Entry 1ESM (X-ray diffraction, 2.50 A resolution); this record covers chains A and B.

[Chain A (and B)]
Name: Pantothenate kinase
From: Escherichia coli
Notes: EC 2.7.1.33; chain B of this document is another copy of the same molecule, construct and numbering; everything in this record applies to it too
UniProtKB: P0A6I3 (COAA_ECOLI); residues 1-316 here = UniProt positions 1-316
Amino-acid sequence (316 residues; each row starts with the number of its first residue):
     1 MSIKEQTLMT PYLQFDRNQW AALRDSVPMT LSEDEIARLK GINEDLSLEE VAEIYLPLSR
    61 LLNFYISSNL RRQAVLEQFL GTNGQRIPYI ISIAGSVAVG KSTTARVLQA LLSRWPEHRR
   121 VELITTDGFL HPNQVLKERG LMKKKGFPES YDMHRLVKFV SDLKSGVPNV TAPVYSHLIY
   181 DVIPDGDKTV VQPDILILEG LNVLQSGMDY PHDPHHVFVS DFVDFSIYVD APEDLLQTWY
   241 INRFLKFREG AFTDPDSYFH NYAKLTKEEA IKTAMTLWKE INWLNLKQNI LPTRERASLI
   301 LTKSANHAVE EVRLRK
Not modelled in the structure: 1-5 (chain B: 1-7, 211-212)
Differences from the reference sequence: modified residue (9, 29, 142, 153, 208, 275)
Modified residues: Mse1 (selenomethionine); Mse9, Mse29, Mse142, Mse153, Mse208, Mse275 (selenomethionine; parent Met)
Swiss-Prot annotation at these positions:
  - binding site (ATP): Gly95 to Ser102
Small-molecule neighbours: coenzyme A (COA): Gly41, Ile42, Ser96, Val97, Ala98, Lys101, Ser102, Arg106, Leu130, Lys145, Gly146, Tyr175, His177, Tyr180, Glu199, Leu201, Tyr240, Arg243, Phe244, Phe247, Ala251, Phe252, Phe259, Tyr262, Leu277, Ile281, Asn282

[How chain A and chain B interact]
Pairs across the interface - 50 pairs, chain A then chain B:
  Gln6(A) - His154(B)  hydrogen bond
  Leu8(A) - Lys158(B)
  Leu8(A) - Ser161(B)
  Mse9(A) - Val157(B)
  Mse9(A) - Val217(B)  hydrophobic
  Thr10(A) - Val217(B)
  Pro11(A) - His215(B)
  Pro11(A) - His216(B)
  Pro11(A) - Val217(B)
  Leu13(A) - Leu76(B)  hydrophobic
  Phe15(A) - Leu80(B)  hydrophobic
  Trp20(A) - Phe79(B)  hydrophobic
  Leu23(A) - Phe79(B)  hydrophobic
  Pro57(A) - Phe79(B)
  Arg60(A) - Gln78(B)  hydrogen bond (side chain-backbone)
  Arg60(A) - Phe79(B)  hydrogen bond (side chain-backbone)
  Leu61(A) - Phe79(B)  hydrophobic
  Phe64(A) - Val75(B)
  Phe64(A) - Gln78(B)
  Phe64(A) - Phe79(B)  hydrophobic
  Tyr65(A) - Val75(B)  hydrophobic
  Tyr65(A) - Leu76(B)
  Ser68(A) - Val75(B)
  Arg71(A) - Leu70(B)
  Arg72(A) - Tyr65(B)
  Arg72(A) - Arg315(B)  hydrogen bond (side chain-backbone)
  Arg72(A) - Lys316(B)  hydrogen bond (side chain-backbone)
  Val75(A) - Tyr65(B)  hydrophobic
  Leu76(A) - Leu61(B)  hydrophobic
  Leu76(A) - Tyr65(B)
  Leu76(A) - Leu314(B)  hydrophobic
  Leu76(A) - Lys316(B)
  Gln78(A) - Arg60(B)
  Phe79(A) - Trp20(B)  hydrophobic
  Phe79(A) - Leu23(B)
  Phe79(A) - Pro57(B)
  Phe79(A) - Arg60(B)  hydrogen bond (backbone-side chain)
  Phe79(A) - Leu61(B)
  Phe79(A) - Phe64(B)  hydrophobic
  Leu80(A) - Leu13(B)  hydrophobic
  Leu80(A) - Phe15(B)  hydrophobic
  Leu80(A) - Leu23(B)
  Val157(A) - Leu8(B)  hydrophobic
  Ser161(A) - Leu8(B)
  Ser161(A) - Mse9(B)  hydrogen bond (side chain-backbone)
  Lys164(A) - Mse9(B)
  Ser165(A) - Mse9(B)
  Mse208(A) - Mse208(B)  hydrophobic
  Arg315(A) - Mse208(B)
  Lys316(A) - Arg72(B)  hydrogen bond (backbone-side chain)
Interface residues without a listed pair, chain A (34 interface residues in all): Lys158, Val217, Phe222, Arg296, Leu314
Interface residues without a listed pair, chain B (34 interface residues in all): Asn69, Gln73, Gly207, Asp213, Phe222

[Overview]
The chain A/chain B interface involves 34 residues from each chain; the contacts include 8 hydrogen bonds.
Polar contacts include Gln6(A)-His154(B), Arg60(A)-Gln78(B) and Arg60(A)-Phe79(B). Chain A binds coenzyme A.
Curated annotation (UniProt) lists 8 ATP-binding residues on chain A.
Chain A and chain B are both Pantothenate kinase (Escherichia coli); the structure, Structural basis for the
feedback regulation of escherichia coli pantothenate kinase by coenzyme A, was determined by X-ray diffraction
together with 1ESN from the same study.
